PDB entry 4EAL | X-ray diffraction, 2.51 A resolution | chains B and C of the 3 polymer chains in the assembly

== Chain B ==
Name: 5'-AMP-activated protein kinase subunit beta-1
Source organism: Rattus norvegicus
UniProt: P80386 (AAKB1_RAT); residue numbers follow UniProt; this construct covers 200-270
Amino-acid sequence (72 residues; each row starts with the number of its first residue):
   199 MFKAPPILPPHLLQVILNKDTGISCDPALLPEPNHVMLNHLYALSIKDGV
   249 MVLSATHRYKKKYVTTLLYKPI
Disordered / not traced: 199-201, 206-232
Construct notes: expression tag (199)
UniProt features mapped onto this chain:
  - modified residue: Lys201 (N6-succinyllysine)

== Chain C ==
Name: 5'-AMP-activated protein kinase subunit gamma-1
Source organism: Rattus norvegicus
UniProt: P80385 (AAKG1_RAT); residues 1-330 here = UniProt positions 1-330
Amino-acid sequence (330 residues; row label = number of the first residue in the row):
     1 MESVAAESAPAPENEHSQETPESNSSVYTTFMKSHRCYDLIPTSSKLVVF
    51 DTSLQVKKAFFALVTNGVRAAPLWDSKKQSFVGMLTITDFINILHRYYKS
   101 ALVQIYELEEHKIETWREVYLQDSFKPLVCISPNASLFDAVSSLIRNKIH
   151 RLPVIDPESGNTLYILTHKRILKFLKLFITEFPKPEFMSKSLEELQIGTY
   201 ANIAMVRTTTPVYVALGIFVQHRVSALPVVDEKGRVVDIYSKFDVINLAA
   251 EKTYNNLDVSVTKALQHRSHYFEGVLKCYLHETLEAIINRLVEAEVHRLV
   301 VVDEHDVVKGIVSLSDILQALVLTGGEKKP
Disordered / not traced: 1-22, 97-106, 254-255, 270-274, 325-330
Ligand contacts:
  - adenosine monophosphate (AMP), molecule 1: Gly83, Met84, Thr86, Thr88, Asp89, Asn92, Arg117, Gln122, Lys126, Pro127, Leu128, Val129, Lys148, Ile149, His150, Arg151, Leu152, Pro153
  - adenosine monophosphate (AMP), molecule 2: His150, Thr199, Asn202, Ile203, Ala204, Val224, Ser225, Ala226, Leu227, Pro228, Arg298, Ile311, Ser313, Ser315, Asp316
UniProt features mapped onto this chain:
  - motif: Leu137 to Glu158 (AMPK pseudosubstrate)
  - binding site (ADP): Arg69, Met84 to Asp89, Val129, His150, Arg151, Lys169, Ser241 to Asp244, Arg268, Leu276, His297, Arg298
  - binding site (AMP): Arg69, Met84 to Asp89, Val129, His150, Arg151, Lys169, Thr199, Ala204, Ser225, Ala226, Ser241 to Asp244, Arg268, Leu276, His297, Arg298, Ser313 to Asp316
  - binding site (ATP): Arg69, Met84 to Asp89, Val129, His150, Arg151, Lys169, Ser241 to Asp244, Arg268, Leu276, His297, Arg298
  - modified residue: Ser260 (Phosphoserine), Thr262 (Phosphothreonine), Ser269 (Phosphoserine)

== Interface between chain B and chain C ==
Residue-residue contacts (38; chain B residue first):
  Asp246(B) - Lys58(C)
  Tyr257(B) - Tyr38(C)  hydrophobic
  Tyr257(B) - Pro133(C)
  Tyr257(B) - Asp156(C)
  Tyr257(B) - Leu163(C)  hydrophobic
  Lys258(B) - Arg36(C)
  Lys258(B) - Tyr38(C)
  Lys258(B) - Asn134(C)
  Lys259(B) - Tyr38(C)  hydrogen bond (backbone-side chain)
  Lys260(B) - Tyr38(C)  hydrogen bond (side chain-backbone)
  Lys260(B) - Ile41(C)  hydrogen bond (side chain-backbone)
  Lys260(B) - Pro42(C)
  Lys260(B) - Thr43(C)
  Tyr261(B) - Thr43(C)  hydrogen bond (backbone-backbone)
  Tyr261(B) - Ser44(C)
  Tyr261(B) - Ser45(C)  hydrogen bond (backbone-backbone)
  Val262(B) - Ser45(C)
  Val262(B) - Leu163(C)
  Thr263(B) - Ser45(C)  hydrogen bond (backbone-backbone)
  Thr263(B) - Lys46(C)
  Thr263(B) - Leu47(C)  hydrogen bond (backbone-backbone)
  Thr264(B) - Leu47(C)
  Leu265(B) - Lys46(C)
  Leu265(B) - Leu47(C)  hydrogen bond (backbone-backbone)
  Leu265(B) - Val48(C)
  Leu265(B) - Val49(C)  hydrogen bond (backbone-backbone)
  Leu266(B) - Val49(C)
  Leu266(B) - Asp51(C)
  Tyr267(B) - Val48(C)  hydrophobic
  Tyr267(B) - Val49(C)  hydrogen bond (backbone-backbone)
  Tyr267(B) - Phe50(C)  hydrophobic
  Tyr267(B) - Asp51(C)  hydrogen bond (backbone-backbone)
  Tyr267(B) - Leu54(C)  hydrophobic
  Tyr267(B) - Ala62(C)  hydrophobic
  Tyr267(B) - Asn66(C)  hydrogen bond
  Lys268(B) - Asp51(C)
  Pro269(B) - Ser53(C)
  Pro269(B) - Leu54(C)
Interface residues without a listed pair, chain B (16 interface residues in all): Gly247, Val248
Interface residues without a listed pair, chain C (25 interface residues in all): Asp39, Thr65, Thr162

== In short ==
16 residues of chain B and 25 residues of chain C are in contact, with 12 hydrogen bonds. Polar contacts
include Lys259(B)-Tyr38(C), Lys260(B)-Tyr38(C) and Lys260(B)-Ile41(C). Ligands of chain C: adenosine
monophosphate.
Here chain B is 5'-AMP-activated protein kinase subunit beta-1 and chain C is 5'-AMP-activated protein kinase
subunit gamma-1, both from Rattus norvegicus. Entry 4EAL (Co-crystal of AMPK core with ATP soaked with AMP)
was determined by X-ray diffraction together with 4EAG, 4EAI, 4EAJ and 4EAK from the same study.
